Entry 8BGO (X-ray diffraction, 3.08 A resolution); this record covers chains B and F of the 6 polymer chains in the assembly.

Chain B (and F):
Protein: Diacetylchitobiose deacetylase
Organism: Thermococcus chitonophagus
Notes: EC 3.5.1.136; chain F of this document is another copy of the same molecule, construct and numbering; everything in this record applies to it too
Reference sequence: A0A160VQZ8 (A0A160VQZ8_9EURY); residues 1-267 here = UniProt positions 1-267
Sequence (271 residues; row label = number of the first residue in the row; numbers below 1 keep their minus sign (Asp-3 is residue -3)):
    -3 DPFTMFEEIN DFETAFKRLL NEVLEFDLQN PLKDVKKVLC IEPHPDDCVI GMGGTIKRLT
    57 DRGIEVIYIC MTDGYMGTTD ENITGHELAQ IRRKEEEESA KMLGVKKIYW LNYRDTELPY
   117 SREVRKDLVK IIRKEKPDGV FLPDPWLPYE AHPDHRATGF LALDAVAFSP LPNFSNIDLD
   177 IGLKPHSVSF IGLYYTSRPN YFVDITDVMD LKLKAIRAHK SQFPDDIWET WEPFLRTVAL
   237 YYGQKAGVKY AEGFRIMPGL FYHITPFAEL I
Unresolved in the structure: -3 to -2
Sequence notes: expression tag (-3 to 0)
Metal / ion sites: Zn2+: His40, Asp43, His151 (together with N-acetylglucosamine)
What the authors report for this chain:
  - binding site for N-acetylglucosamine: Asp42, Ile46, Trp227, Gly255, His259, Ile260
  - catalytic residues: Asp42, His259 (proposed by the authors, not directly observed)

How chain B and chain F interact:
Contacting residue pairs (34; chain B residue first):
  Tyr105(B) - Asp176(F)
  Trp106(B) - Asn172(F)  hydrogen bond (backbone-side chain)
  Leu107(B) - Ile173(F)  hydrophobic
  Asn108(B) - Asn172(F)  hydrogen bond
  Tyr109(B) - Arg118(F)
  Tyr109(B) - Lys122(F)  hydrogen bond
  Arg118(B) - Tyr109(F)
  Arg118(B) - Glu119(F)  salt bridge
  Glu119(B) - Arg118(F)  salt bridge
  Glu119(B) - Glu119(F)
  Glu119(B) - Lys122(F)  salt bridge
  Lys122(B) - Tyr109(F)  hydrogen bond
  Lys122(B) - Glu119(F)  salt bridge
  Lys122(B) - Asp123(F)  salt bridge
  Asp123(B) - Lys122(F)  salt bridge
  Lys126(B) - Lys126(F)
  Lys126(B) - Asp174(F)  salt bridge
  Lys126(B) - Ile177(F)
  Ile127(B) - Ile173(F)  hydrophobic
  Lys130(B) - Ile177(F)  hydrogen bond (side chain-backbone)
  Ser171(B) - Lys126(F)
  Asn172(B) - Trp106(F)  hydrogen bond (side chain-backbone)
  Asn172(B) - Leu107(F)
  Asn172(B) - Asn108(F)
  Ile173(B) - Trp106(F)
  Ile173(B) - Leu107(F)  hydrophobic
  Ile173(B) - Lys126(F)
  Ile173(B) - Ile127(F)  hydrophobic
  Asp174(B) - Lys126(F)  salt bridge
  Asp176(B) - Tyr105(F)
  Ile177(B) - Lys126(F)
  Ile177(B) - Lys130(F)
  Ile177(B) - Leu179(F)  hydrophobic
  Leu179(B) - Ile177(F)  hydrophobic
Interface residues without a listed pair, chain B (20 interface residues in all): Pro115
Interface residues without a listed pair, chain F (20 interface residues in all): Pro115, Ser171

In short:
Chain B and chain F each contribute 20 residues to their interface; the contacts include 6 hydrogen bonds and
8 salt bridges. Polar contacts include Arg118(B)-Glu119(F), Glu119(B)-Lys122(F) and Lys122(B)-Asp123(F).
His40(B), Asp43(B) and His151(B) coordinate Zn2+. From the paper: catalytic residues Asp42(B) and His259(B); a
binding site for N-acetylglucosamine at Asp42(B), Ile46(B) and Trp227(B) among others.
Chain B and chain F are both Diacetylchitobiose deacetylase (Thermococcus chitonophagus); the structure,
N,N-diacetylchitobiose deacetylase from Pyrococcus chitonophagus with substrate N,N-diacetylchitobiose, was
determined by X-ray diffraction together with 8BGN and 8BGP from the same study.
